6EJI - chain A; structure by X-ray diffraction, 2.30 A resolution.

[Chain A]
Name: WlaC protein
From: Campylobacter jejuni
UniProtKB: O86151 (O86151_CAMJU); residues 3-360 here correspond to UniProt positions 1-358 (UniProt number = residue number - 2)
Chain sequence (373 residues; row label = number of the first residue in the row):
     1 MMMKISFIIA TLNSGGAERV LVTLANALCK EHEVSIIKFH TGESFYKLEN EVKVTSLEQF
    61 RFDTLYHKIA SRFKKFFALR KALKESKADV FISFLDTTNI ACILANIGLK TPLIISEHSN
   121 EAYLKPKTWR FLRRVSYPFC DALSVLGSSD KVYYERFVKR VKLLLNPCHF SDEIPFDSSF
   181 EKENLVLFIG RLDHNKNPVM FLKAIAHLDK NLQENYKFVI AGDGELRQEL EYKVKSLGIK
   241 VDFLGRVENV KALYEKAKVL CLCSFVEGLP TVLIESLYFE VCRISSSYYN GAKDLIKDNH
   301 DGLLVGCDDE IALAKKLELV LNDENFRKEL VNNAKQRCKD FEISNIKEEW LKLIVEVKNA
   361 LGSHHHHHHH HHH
Disordered / not traced: 361-373
Sequence notes: initiating methionine (1); expression tag (2, 361-373)
Modified positions: Mse1, Mse2 (selenomethionine); Mse3, Mse200 (selenomethionine; parent Met)
Ligand contacts: uridine-diphosphate-N-acetylgalactosamine (UD2): Ser14, Gly15, Gly16, Ala17, Arg19, Val20, Phe45, Tyr46, His118, Ser119, Asn120, Tyr123, Leu146, Asn166, Ile189, Gly190, Arg191, Asn195, Lys196, Ala221, Gly222, Gly245, Arg246, Val247, Val250, Tyr254, Val266, Glu267, Gly268, Leu269, Pro270, Thr271, Glu275
Reported in the primary citation:
  - binding site for uridine-diphosphate-N-acetylgalactosamine: His118, Arg191, Lys196, Val247, Glu267, Thr271, Glu275
  - mutagenesis - K68A/R72A (6.5-fold), K68A/R72A/K75A (1000-fold), K68A, H118A (10-fold), E267A (300-fold), T271A, E275A (300-fold): decreased catalytic activity
  - catalytic residues: Arg191, Lys196 (citing earlier work)
  - mutagenesis - E18A, R191A, K196A: abolished catalytic activity
  - specificity-determining residues: Leu269
  - specificity-determining residues: Pro270 (proposed by the authors, not directly observed)
  - mutagenesis - R72A (6-fold), R72A/K75A (50-fold), K75A (10-fold): decreased catalytic activity on hexa-LLO generation

[Overview]
Bound to chain A: uridine-diphosphate-N-acetylgalactosamine. The paper reports catalytic residues Arg191 and
Lys196; K68A/R72A, K68A/R72A/K75A and K68A, among others, reduce catalytic activity; 13 substitutions were
tested in all.
Chain A is WlaC protein (Campylobacter jejuni); the structure, Structure of a glycosyltransferase, was
determined by X-ray diffraction together with 6EJJ and 6EJK from the same study.
